Entry 2WZP (X-ray diffraction, 2.60 A resolution); this record covers chains A and Q of the 15 polymer chains in the assembly.

== Chain A ==
Molecule: Putative receptor binding protein
From: Lactococcus phage P2
Reference sequence: Q1RNF7 (Q1RNF7_9CAUD); numbering as in UniProt (aligned over 2-264)
Sequence (266 residues; row label = number of the first residue in the row):
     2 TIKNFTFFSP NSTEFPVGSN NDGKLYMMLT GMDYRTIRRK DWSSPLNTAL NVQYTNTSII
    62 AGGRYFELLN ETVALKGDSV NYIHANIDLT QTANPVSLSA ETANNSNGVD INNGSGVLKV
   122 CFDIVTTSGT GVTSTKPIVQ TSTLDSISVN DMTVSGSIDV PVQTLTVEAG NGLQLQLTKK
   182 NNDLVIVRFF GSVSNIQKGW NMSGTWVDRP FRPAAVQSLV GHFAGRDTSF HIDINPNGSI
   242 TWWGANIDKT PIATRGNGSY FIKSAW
From the paper describing this entry:
  - conformationally variable residues (order/disorder transition): Thr2 to Pro17
  - self-association interface (contacts with another copy of this molecule): Thr2 to Thr7

== Chain Q ==
Molecule: Lactococcal phage P2 ORF15
From: Lactococcus phage P2
Sequence (326 residues; row label = number of the first residue in the row; numbers below 1 keep their minus sign (Met-27 is residue -27)):
   -27 MSYYHHHHHH LESTSLYKKA GLENLYFQGV RQYKIHTNLD GTDDKVWDVT NGKVRFYQPS
    33 NLGLQSTNNI WQSNGIGVMG TRSITQPQIE FKLETFGESL EENYQLMKDF VNDILSKKFV
    93 TLEYQTEIFQ VYADLALADV TKTEGYGKNG TFSEKITFDI ITKWYTYENL TFDKIQNGKV
   153 IAGMSKIYGG TAPGNYKYIK GTSYTYYGES DIDRLSRWDI KEEIFSFMGI LYPKLPKTPA
   213 GVRFLDDIGN EYTAIVFKTE QVQDYILINT DVNDETYQGW KGTTALNLFP VMDFERYRTR
   273 IIEKGQMELI NLSKAEFKIK RKADFV
Disordered / not traced: -27 to 0

== How chain A and chain Q interact ==
Contacting residue pairs - 32 pairs, chain A then chain Q:
  Phe6(A) - Tyr178(Q)
  Thr7(A) - Tyr178(Q)
  Phe8(A) - Tyr178(Q)
  Phe9(A) - Ile147(Q)  hydrophobic
  Phe9(A) - Gln148(Q)
  Phe9(A) - Gly150(Q)
  Phe9(A) - Tyr178(Q)
  Phe9(A) - Tyr179(Q)
  Phe9(A) - Gly180(Q)
  Phe9(A) - Ile184(Q)  hydrophobic
  Ser10(A) - Thr177(Q)
  Ser10(A) - Tyr178(Q)  hydrogen bond (backbone-backbone)
  Ser10(A) - Tyr179(Q)
  Pro11(A) - Gly150(Q)
  Ser13(A) - Lys151(Q)
  Ser13(A) - Ile153(Q)
  Ser13(A) - Met156(Q)
  Ser13(A) - Thr177(Q)  hydrogen bond (backbone-side chain)
  Thr14(A) - Met156(Q)
  Phe16(A) - Tyr176(Q)
  Phe16(A) - Thr177(Q)
  Pro17(A) - Gly173(Q)
  Pro17(A) - Tyr176(Q)
  Pro17(A) - Thr177(Q)
  Val18(A) - Tyr170(Q)
  Val18(A) - Ser175(Q)  hydrogen bond (backbone-side chain)
  Val18(A) - Tyr176(Q)  hydrogen bond (backbone-backbone)
  Gly19(A) - Tyr170(Q)
  Ser20(A) - Tyr170(Q)
  Asp23(A) - Tyr170(Q)  hydrogen bond
  Asp23(A) - Tyr176(Q)  hydrogen bond
  Tyr27(A) - Tyr170(Q)
Other interface residues (no listed pair), chain Q (19 interface residues in all): Asn149, Tyr168, Thr174, Glu181

== In short ==
15 residues of chain A and 19 residues of chain Q are in contact; the contacts include 6 hydrogen bonds. Polar
pairs include Ser13(A)-Thr177(Q), Val18(A)-Ser175(Q) and Asp23(A)-Tyr170(Q). The paper reports conformational
variability at Thr2(A); a self-association interface involving Thr2(A).
Here chain A is Putative receptor binding protein and chain Q is Lactococcal phage P2 ORF15, both from
Lactococcus phage P2. Entry 2WZP (Structures of Lactococcal Phage p2 Baseplate Shed Light on a Novel Mechanism
of Host Attachment and ...) was determined by X-ray diffraction (same publication as 4V5I and 2X53).
